PDB entry 7ND6 | electron microscopy, 7.30 A resolution (low resolution: residue-level contacts below are approximate; hydrogen-bond / salt-bridge calls are withheld) | chains B and H of the 5 polymer chains in the assembly

# Chain B
Name: Spike glycoprotein
Source organism: Severe acute respiratory syndrome coronavirus 2
UniProtKB: P0DTC2 (SPIKE_SARS2); numbering as in UniProt (aligned over 1-1208)
Chain sequence (1288 residues; each row starts with the number of its first residue):
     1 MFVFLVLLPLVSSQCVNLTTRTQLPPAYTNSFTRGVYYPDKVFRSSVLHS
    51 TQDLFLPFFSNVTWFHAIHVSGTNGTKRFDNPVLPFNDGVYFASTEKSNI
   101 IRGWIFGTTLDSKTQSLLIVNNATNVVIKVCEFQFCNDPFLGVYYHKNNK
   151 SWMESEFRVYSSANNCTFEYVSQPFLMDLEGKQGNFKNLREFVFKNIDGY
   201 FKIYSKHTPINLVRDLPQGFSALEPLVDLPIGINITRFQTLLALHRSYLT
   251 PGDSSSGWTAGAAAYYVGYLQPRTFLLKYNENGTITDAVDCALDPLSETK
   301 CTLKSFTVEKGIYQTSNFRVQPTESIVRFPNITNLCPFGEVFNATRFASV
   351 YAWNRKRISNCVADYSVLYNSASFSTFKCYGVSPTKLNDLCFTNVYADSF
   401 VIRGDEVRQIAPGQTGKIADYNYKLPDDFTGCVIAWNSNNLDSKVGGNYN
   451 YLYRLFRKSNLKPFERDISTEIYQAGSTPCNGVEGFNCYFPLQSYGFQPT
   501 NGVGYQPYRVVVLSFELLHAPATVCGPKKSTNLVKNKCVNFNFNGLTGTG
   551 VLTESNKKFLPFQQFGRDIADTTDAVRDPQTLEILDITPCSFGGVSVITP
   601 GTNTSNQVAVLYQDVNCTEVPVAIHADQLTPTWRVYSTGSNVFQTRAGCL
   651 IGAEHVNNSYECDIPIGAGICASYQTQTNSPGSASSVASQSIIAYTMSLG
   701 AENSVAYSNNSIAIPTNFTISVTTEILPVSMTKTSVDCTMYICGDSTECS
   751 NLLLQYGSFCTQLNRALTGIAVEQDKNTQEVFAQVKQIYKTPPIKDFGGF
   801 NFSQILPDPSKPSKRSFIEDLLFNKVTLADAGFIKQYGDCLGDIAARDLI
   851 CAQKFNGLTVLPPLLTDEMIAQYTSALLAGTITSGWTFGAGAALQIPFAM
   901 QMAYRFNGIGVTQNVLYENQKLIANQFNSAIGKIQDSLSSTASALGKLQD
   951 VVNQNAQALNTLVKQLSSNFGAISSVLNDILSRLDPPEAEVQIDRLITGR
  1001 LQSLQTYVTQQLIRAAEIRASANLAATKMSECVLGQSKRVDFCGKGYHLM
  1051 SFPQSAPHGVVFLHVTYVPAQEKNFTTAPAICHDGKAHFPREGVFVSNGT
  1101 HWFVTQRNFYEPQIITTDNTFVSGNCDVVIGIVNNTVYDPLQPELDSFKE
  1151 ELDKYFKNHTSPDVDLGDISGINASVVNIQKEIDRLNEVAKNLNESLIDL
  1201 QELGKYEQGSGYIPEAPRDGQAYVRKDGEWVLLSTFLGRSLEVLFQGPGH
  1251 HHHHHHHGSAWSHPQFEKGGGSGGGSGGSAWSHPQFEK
Not modelled in the structure: 1-26, 67-80, 141-163, 173-187, 197-199, 211-214, 243-262, 621-640, 677-688, 828-848, 1148-1288
Disulfide bonds: C131-C166, C291-C301, C336-C361, C379-C432, C391-C525, C480-C488, C538-C590, C617-C649, C662-C671, C738-C760, C743-C749, C1032-C1043, C1082-C1126
Covalently attached groups: N-acetylglucosamine (NAG) linked to N61, N234, N282, N331, N343, N603, N616, N657, N709, N717, N801, N1074, N1098, N1134
Construct notes: engineered mutation G682 (Arg in P0DTC2), S683 (Arg in P0DTC2), S685 (Arg in P0DTC2), P986 (Lys in P0DTC2), P987 (Val in P0DTC2); expression tag (1209-1288)

# Chain H
Name: COVOX-158 Fab heavy chain
Source organism: Homo sapiens
Notes: antibody fragment or engineered binder
Chain sequence (222 residues; each row starts with the number of its first residue):
     1 EVQLLESGGDLIQPGGSLRLSCAASGVTVSSNYMSWVRQAPGKGLEWVSI
    51 IYPGGSTFYADSVKGRFTISRDNSKNTLYLQMHSLRAEDTAVYYCARDLG
   101 SGDMDVWGKGTTVTVSSASTKGPSVFPLAPSSKSTSGGTAALGCLVKDYF
   151 PEPVTVSWNSGALTSGVHTFPAVLQSSGLYSLSSVVTVPSSSLGTQTYIC
   201 NVNHKPSNTKVDKKVEPKSCDK
Not modelled in the structure: 221-222
Disulfide bonds: C22-C95, C144-C200

# Interface between chain B and chain H
Pairs across the interface (37):
  T415(B) - S56(H)
  T415(B) - F58(H)
  G416(B) - Y52(H)
  G416(B) - F58(H)
  K417(B) - Y33(H)
  K417(B) - Y52(H)
  K417(B) - G100(H)
  D420(B) - Y52(H)
  D420(B) - S56(H)
  Y421(B) - Y33(H)
  Y421(B) - Y52(H)
  Y421(B) - P53(H)
  Y421(B) - G54(H)
  L455(B) - Y33(H)
  L455(B) - G100(H)
  F456(B) - Y33(H)
  F456(B) - L99(H)
  R457(B) - P53(H)
  K458(B) - S31(H)
  K458(B) - P53(H)
  K458(B) - G54(H)
  N460(B) - G54(H)
  Y473(B) - S31(H)
  Y473(B) - P53(H)
  Q474(B) - S31(H)
  A475(B) - T28(H)
  A475(B) - N32(H)
  G476(B) - T28(H)
  S477(B) - T28(H)
  F486(B) - V2(H)
  F486(B) - R97(H)
  F486(B) - D105(H)
  N487(B) - G26(H)
  N487(B) - V27(H)
  N487(B) - R97(H)
  Y489(B) - R97(H)
  Y489(B) - L99(H)
Interface residues without a listed pair, chain B (20 interface residues in all): S459, Q493
Interface residues without a listed pair, chain H (19 interface residues in all): G55, S101, V106

# Summary
Chain B and chain H form an interface of 20 and 19 residues respectively. N-acetylglucosamine is covalently
linked to N61(B), N234(B), N282(B), N331(B), N343(B) and N603(B) and 8 more.
Here chain B is Spike glycoprotein (Severe acute respiratory syndrome coronavirus 2) and chain H is COVOX-158
Fab heavy chain (Homo sapiens). Entry 7ND6 (EM structure of SARS-CoV-2 Spike glycoprotein in complex with
COVOX-40 Fab) was determined by electron microscopy (same publication as 7BEH, 7BEJ, 7BEK, 7ND3, 7ND4 and
7ND7).
